PDB entry 7X6L | electron microscopy, 3.70 A resolution | chains A and F of the 12 polymer chains in the assembly

Chain A:
Name: Hemagglutinin
Organism: Influenza A virus (A/Hong Kong/1/1968(H3N2))
UniProtKB: Q91MA7 (HEMA_I68A4); residues 1-329 here correspond to UniProt positions 17-345 (UniProt number = residue number + 16)
Chain sequence (329 residues; row label = number of the first residue in the row):
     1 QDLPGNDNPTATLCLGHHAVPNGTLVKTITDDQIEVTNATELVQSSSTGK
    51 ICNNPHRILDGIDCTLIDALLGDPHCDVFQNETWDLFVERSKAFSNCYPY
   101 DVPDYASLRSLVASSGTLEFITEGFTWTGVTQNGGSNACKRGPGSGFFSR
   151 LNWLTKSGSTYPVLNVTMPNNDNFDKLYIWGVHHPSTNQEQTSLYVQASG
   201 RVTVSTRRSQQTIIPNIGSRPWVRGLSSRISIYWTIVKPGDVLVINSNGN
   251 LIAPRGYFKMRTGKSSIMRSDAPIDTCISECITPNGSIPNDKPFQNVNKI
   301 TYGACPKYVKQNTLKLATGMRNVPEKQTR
Disordered / not traced: 1-8, 328-329
Differences from the reference sequence: conflict Pro9 (Ser25 in Q91MA7)
UniProt features mapped onto this chain:
  - site: Arg329 (Cleavage)
  - glycosylation (N-linked (GlcNAc...) asparagine): Asn8, Asn22, Asn38, Asn81, Asn165, Asn285
Disulfides: Cys52-Cys277, Cys64-Cys76, Cys97-Cys139, Cys281-Cys305

Chain F:
Name: Hemagglutinin
Organism: Influenza A virus
UniProtKB: A0A6M3YUT7 (A0A6M3YUT7_9INFA); residues 1-176 here correspond to UniProt positions 346-521 (UniProt number = residue number + 345)
Chain sequence (176 residues; each row starts with the number of its first residue):
     1 GLFGAIAGFIENGWEGMIDGWYGFRHQNSEGTGQAADLKSTQAAIDQING
    51 KLNRVIEKTNEKFHQIEKEFSEVEGRIQDLEKYVEDTKIDLWSYNAELLV
   101 ALENQHTIDLTDSEMNKLFEKTRRQLRENAEDMGNGCFKIYHKCDNACIE
   151 SIRNGTYDHDVYRDEALNNRFQIKGV
Disordered / not traced: 1-6, 8, 173-176
Disulfides: Cys144-Cys148
From the paper describing this entry:
  - mutagenesis - D19A, W21A: unchanged binding to 28-12
  - mutagenesis - N49A: decreased binding to 28-12

Interface between chain A and chain F:
Contacting residue pairs (9):
  Ala106(A) - Arg76(F)
  Ser107(A) - Gly75(F)
  Ser107(A) - Arg76(F)  hydrogen bond (side chain-backbone)
  Ser110(A) - Asp79(F)
  Leu111(A) - Val73(F)  hydrophobic
  Arg208(A) - Glu72(F)
  Ile236(A) - Val73(F)
  Lys238(A) - Ser71(F)  hydrogen bond (side chain-backbone)
  Lys238(A) - Glu72(F)
Other interface residues (no listed pair), chain F (7 interface residues in all): Glu74

Summary:
Chain A and chain F each contribute 7 residues to their interface; the contacts include 2 hydrogen bonds.
Among the polar pairs are Ser107(A)-Arg76(F) and Lys238(A)-Ser71(F). From the paper: N49A of chain F reduces
binding to 28-12; D19A and W21A of chain F leave binding to 28-12 unchanged.
Chain A is Hemagglutinin (Influenza A virus (A/Hong Kong/1/1968(H3N2))) and chain F is Hemagglutinin
(Influenza A virus); the structure, Cryo-EM structure of H3 hemagglutinin from A/HongKong/01/1968 in complex
with a neutralizing antibody 28-12, was determined by electron microscopy.
